7T6U - chains B and E of the 6 polymer chains in the assembly; structure by electron microscopy, 2.90 A resolution.

Chain B:
Name: Guanine nucleotide-binding protein G(I)/G(S)/G(T) subunit beta-1
UniProt: P54311 (GBB1_RAT); numbering as in UniProt (aligned over 2-340)
Amino-acid sequence (353 residues; numbered -12 to 340; the number before each row is that of its first residue; numbers below 1 keep their minus sign (His-12 is residue -12)):
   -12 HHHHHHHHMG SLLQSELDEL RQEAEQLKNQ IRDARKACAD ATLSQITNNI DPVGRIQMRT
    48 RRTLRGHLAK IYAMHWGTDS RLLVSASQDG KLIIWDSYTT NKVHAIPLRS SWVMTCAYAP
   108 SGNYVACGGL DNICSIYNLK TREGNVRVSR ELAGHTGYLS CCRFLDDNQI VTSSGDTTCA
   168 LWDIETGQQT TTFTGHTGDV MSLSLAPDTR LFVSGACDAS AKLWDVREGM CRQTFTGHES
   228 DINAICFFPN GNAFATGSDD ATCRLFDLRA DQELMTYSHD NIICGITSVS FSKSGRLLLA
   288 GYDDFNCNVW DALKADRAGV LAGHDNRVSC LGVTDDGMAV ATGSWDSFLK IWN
Unresolved in the structure: -12 to 3
Sequence notes: expression tag (-12 to 1); conflict Glu6 (Gln in P54311)
UniProt features mapped onto this chain:
  - modified residue: Ser2 (N-acetylserine), His266 (Phosphohistidine)

Chain E:
Name: B9-scFv
Notes: antibody fragment or engineered binder
Amino-acid sequence (247 residues; row label = number of the first residue in the row; note: 14 numbers in that range are skipped by the numbering (no residue carries them; nothing is unmodelled there); a row labelled like 121A-121O holds insertion residues (121A, then the next letters in order)):
     2 VQLVESGGGL VQPGGSRKLS CSASGFAFSS FGMHWVRQAP EKGLEWVAYI SSGSGTIYYA
    62 DTVKGRFTIS RDDPKNTLFL QMTSLRSEDT AMYYCVRSIY YYGSSPFDFW GQGTTLTVSS
121A-121O GGGGSGGGGSGGGGS
   136 SDIVMTQATS SVPVTPGESV SISCRSSKSL LHSNGNTYLY WFLQRPGQSP QLLIYRMSNL
   196 ASGVPERFSG SGSGTAFTLT ISRLEAEDVG VYYCMQHLEY PLTFGAGTKL EL
Unresolved in the structure: 121A-121O
Cystine bridges: Cys22-Cys96, Cys159-Cys229

Chain B / chain E interface:
Pairs across the interface - 10 pairs, chain B then chain E:
  Asp66(B) with Tyr103(E)
  Arg68(B) with Tyr103(E)
  Leu69(B) with Tyr103(E), hydrophobic
  Val90(B) with Tyr102(E), hydrophobic
  His91(B) with Tyr102(E)
  Arg129(B) with Val2(E); Arg98(E), hydrogen bond (backbone-side chain)
  Glu130(B) with Gly26(E); Phe27(E)
  Gly131(B) with Phe32(E)
Other interface residues (no listed pair), chain B (11 interface residues in all): Asp83, Lys127, Asn132
Other interface residues (no listed pair), chain E (10 interface residues in all): Ala28, Ile100, Gly104

Overview:
11 residues of chain B and 10 residues of chain E are in contact; the contacts include 1 hydrogen bond. Its
one hydrogen-bonded contact is Arg129(B)-Arg98(E).
Chain B is Guanine nucleotide-binding protein G(I)/G(S)/G(T) subunit beta-1 and chain E is B9-scFv; the
structure, Structure of the human FPR2-Gi complex with CGEN-855A, was determined by electron microscopy,
deposited together with 7T6S, 7T6T and 7T6V.
